Entry 6GUE (X-ray diffraction, 1.99 A resolution); this record covers chains A and B.

[Chain A]
Name: Cyclin-dependent kinase 2
Organism: Homo sapiens
Notes: EC 2.7.11.22
UniProt: P24941 (CDK2_HUMAN); numbering as in UniProt (aligned over 1-298)
Sequence (302 residues; numbered -3 to 298; the number before each row is that of its first residue; numbers below 1 keep their minus sign (Gly-3 is residue -3)):
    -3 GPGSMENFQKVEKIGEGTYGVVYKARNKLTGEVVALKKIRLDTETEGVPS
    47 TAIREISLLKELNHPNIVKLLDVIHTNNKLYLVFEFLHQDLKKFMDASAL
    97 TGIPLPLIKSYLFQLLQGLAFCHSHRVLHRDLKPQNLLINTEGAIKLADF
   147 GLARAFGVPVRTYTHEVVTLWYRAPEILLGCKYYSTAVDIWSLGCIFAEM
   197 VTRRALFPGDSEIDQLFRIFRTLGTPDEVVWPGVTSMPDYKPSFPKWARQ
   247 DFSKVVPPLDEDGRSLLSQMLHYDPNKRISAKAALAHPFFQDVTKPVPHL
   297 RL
Unresolved in the structure: -3 to -1, 36-40
Differences from the reference sequence: expression tag (-3 to 0); conflict Asn73 (Glu in P24941)
Modified / non-standard residues: Thr160 (phosphothreonine; TPO)
Swiss-Prot annotation at these positions:
  - active site: Asp127 (Proton acceptor)
  - binding site (ATP): Ile10 to Val18, Lys33, Glu81 to Leu83, Asp86, Lys129 to Asn132, Asp145
  - binding site (Mg(2+)): Asn132, Asp145
  - site (CDK7 binding): Lys9, Lys88, Lys89, Leu166
  - modified residue: Met1 (N-acetylmethionine), Lys6 (N6-acetyllysine), Thr14 (Phosphothreonine), Tyr15 (Phosphotyrosine), Tyr19 (Phosphotyrosine), Thr160 (Phosphothreonine)
  - natural variant: Pro45 (P45L: In a glioblastoma multiforme sample)
  - mutagenesis: Lys9 (K9F: Reduced phosphorylation by CAK), Thr14 (T14A: 2-fold increase in activity), Tyr15 (Y15F: 2-fold increase in activity), Lys88 to Lys89 (Reduced phosphorylation by CAK), Thr160 (T160A: Abolishes activity), Leu166 (L166R: Reduced phosphorylation by CAK and reduced kinase activity)
Ligand contacts: FB8 (4-(2-methyl-3-propan-2-yl-imidazol-4-yl)-N-(4-methylsulfonylphenyl)pyrimidin-2-amine): Ile10, Tyr15, Val18, Ala31, Lys33, Val64, Phe80, Glu81, Phe82, Leu83, His84, Gln85, Asp86, Lys89, Gln131, Asn132, Leu134, Ala144, Asp145
What the authors report for this chain:
  - post-translational modification sites: Thr160 (citing earlier work)

[Chain B]
Name: Cyclin-A2
Organism: Bos taurus
UniProt: P30274 (CCNA2_BOVIN); residues 171-432 here correspond to UniProt positions 169-430 (UniProt number = residue number - 2)
Sequence (268 residues; each row starts with the number of its first residue):
   171 SVNEVPDYHEDIHTYLREMEVKCKPKVGYMKKQPDITNSMRAILVDWLVE
   221 VGEEYKLQNETLHLAVNYIDRFLSSMSVLRGKLQLVGTAAMLLASKFEEI
   271 YPPEVAEFVYITDDTYTKKQVLRMEHLVLKVLAFDLAAPTINQFLTQYFL
   321 HQQPANCKVESLAMFLGELSLIDADPYLKYLPSVIAAAAFHLALYTVTGQ
   371 SWPESLVQKTGYTLETLKPCLLDLHQTYLRAPQHAQQSIREKYKNSKYHG
   421 VSLLNPPETLNVHHHHHH
Unresolved in the structure: 433-438
Differences from the reference sequence: expression tag (433-438)

[How chain A and chain B interact]
Contacting residue pairs (76):
  Thr41(A) - Lys288(B)  hydrogen bond (backbone-side chain)
  Glu42(A) - Lys266(B)  hydrogen bond (backbone-side chain)
  Glu42(A) - Glu274(B)
  Glu42(A) - Val275(B)  hydrogen bond (side chain-backbone)
  Gly43(A) - Lys266(B)
  Gly43(A) - Leu292(B)
  Gly43(A) - Glu295(B)
  Val44(A) - Lys266(B)  hydrogen bond (backbone-side chain)
  Val44(A) - Glu295(B)  hydrogen bond (backbone-side chain)
  Val44(A) - Leu299(B)  hydrophobic
  Ser46(A) - Lys266(B)
  Ile49(A) - Leu263(B)  hydrophobic
  Ile49(A) - Lys266(B)
  Ile49(A) - Leu306(B)  hydrophobic
  Arg50(A) - Lys266(B)
  Arg50(A) - Phe267(B)  hydrogen bond (side chain-backbone)
  Arg50(A) - Glu269(B)  hydrogen bond (side chain-backbone)
  Ile52(A) - Phe304(B)  hydrophobic
  Ser53(A) - Phe267(B)
  Ser53(A) - Phe304(B)
  Ser53(A) - Leu306(B)
  Lys56(A) - Ala303(B)  hydrogen bond (side chain-backbone)
  Glu57(A) - Tyr185(B)  hydrogen bond
  Glu57(A) - Met189(B)
  Glu57(A) - Asp305(B)
  Glu57(A) - Ala307(B)
  Val69(A) - Phe304(B)  hydrophobic
  His71(A) - His296(B)  hydrogen bond
  His71(A) - Leu299(B)
  His71(A) - Phe304(B)
  Thr72(A) - His296(B)
  Ala116(A) - Tyr178(B)
  His119(A) - Tyr178(B)
  His119(A) - Ile182(B)
  Ser120(A) - Tyr178(B)
  Ser120(A) - Asp181(B)  hydrogen bond
  Ser120(A) - Ile182(B)
  His121(A) - Tyr185(B)
  Arg122(A) - Ile182(B)
  Arg122(A) - Tyr185(B)
  Arg122(A) - Ala307(B)  hydrogen bond (side chain-backbone)
  Arg150(A) - Glu268(B)  salt bridge
  Arg150(A) - Glu269(B)
  Arg150(A) - Ile270(B)
  Ala151(A) - Phe267(B)  hydrophobic
  Phe152(A) - Ile182(B)  hydrophobic
  Val154(A) - Glu174(B)
  Val154(A) - Val175(B)  hydrophobic
  Val154(A) - Ile182(B)  hydrophobic
  Val154(A) - Thr316(B)  hydrogen bond (backbone-side chain)
  Val154(A) - Gln317(B)  hydrogen bond (backbone-backbone)
  Pro155(A) - Asn173(B)
  Pro155(A) - Thr316(B)
  Val156(A) - Asn173(B)  hydrogen bond (backbone-backbone)
  Arg157(A) - Gln228(B)  hydrogen bond
  Arg157(A) - Glu230(B)
  Arg157(A) - Glu268(B)  salt bridge
  Thr158(A) - Ile270(B)
  Tyr159(A) - Ile270(B)
  Thr160(A) - Glu269(B)
  Thr160(A) - Ile270(B)
  Tyr179(A) - Asn173(B)
  Ser181(A) - Val172(B)  hydrogen bond (side chain-backbone)
  Ser181(A) - Asn173(B)
  Ser181(A) - Val175(B)
  Thr182(A) - Val172(B)
  Thr182(A) - Val175(B)
  Pro271(A) - Val172(B)
  Asn272(A) - Ser171(B)
  Asn272(A) - Val172(B)  hydrogen bond (side chain-backbone)
  Ser276(A) - Asp177(B)  hydrogen bond
  Ser276(A) - Tyr178(B)
  Ala277(A) - Tyr178(B)  hydrogen bond (backbone-side chain)
  Lys278(A) - Asp177(B)  hydrogen bond (side chain-backbone)
  Lys278(A) - Tyr178(B)  hydrogen bond (backbone-side chain)
  Lys278(A) - Asp181(B)  salt bridge
Other interface residues (no listed pair), chain A (43 interface residues in all): Leu54, Asn73, Leu76, Tyr180, Ala183, Ala279
Other interface residues (no listed pair), chain B (37 interface residues in all): His179, Leu186, Lys300, Leu320

[In short]
Chain A and chain B form an interface of 43 and 37 residues respectively, with 22 hydrogen bonds and 3 salt
bridges. Polar contacts include Arg150(A)-Glu268(B), Arg157(A)-Glu268(B) and Lys278(A)-Asp181(B). Bound to
chain A: compound FB8. The paper reports a modification site at Thr160(A).
Here chain A is Cyclin-dependent kinase 2 (Homo sapiens) and chain B is Cyclin-A2 (Bos taurus). Entry 6GUE
(CDK2/CyclinA in complex with AZD5438) was determined by X-ray diffraction together with 6GU2, 6GU3, 6GU4,
6GU6, 6GU7, 6GUB, 6GUC and 6GUF from the same study.
